6R3S - chains A and B; structure by X-ray diffraction, 2.19 A resolution.

Chain A:
Protein: Cyclin-dependent kinase 8
Source organism: Homo sapiens
Notes: EC 2.7.11.22, 2.7.11.23
UniProt: P49336 (CDK8_HUMAN); numbering as in UniProt (aligned over 1-403)
Sequence (406 residues; numbered -2 to 403; the number before each row is that of its first residue; numbers below 1 keep their minus sign (Asp-2 is residue -2)):
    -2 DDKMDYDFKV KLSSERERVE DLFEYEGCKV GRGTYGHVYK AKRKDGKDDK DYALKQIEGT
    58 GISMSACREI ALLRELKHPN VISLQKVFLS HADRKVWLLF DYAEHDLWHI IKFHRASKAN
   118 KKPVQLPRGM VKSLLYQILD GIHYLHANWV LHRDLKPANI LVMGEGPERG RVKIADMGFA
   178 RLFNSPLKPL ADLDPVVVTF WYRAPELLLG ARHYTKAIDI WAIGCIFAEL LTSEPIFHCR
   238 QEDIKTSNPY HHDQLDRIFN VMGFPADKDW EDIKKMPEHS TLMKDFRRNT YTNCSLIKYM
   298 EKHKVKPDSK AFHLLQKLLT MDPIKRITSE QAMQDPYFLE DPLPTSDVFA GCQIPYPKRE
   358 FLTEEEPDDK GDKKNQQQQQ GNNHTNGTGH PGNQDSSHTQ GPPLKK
Disordered / not traced: 31-33, 119-121, 187-195, 239-242, 363-403
Construct notes: expression tag (-2 to 0)
Ligand contacts: JRE (6-[5-chloranyl-4-[(1S)-1-oxidanylethyl]pyridin-3-yl]-3,4-dihydro-2H-1,8-naphthyridine-1-carboxamide): Val27, Gly28, Val35, Ala50, Ile79, Phe97, Asp98, Tyr99, Ala100, Asp103, His106, Ala155, Leu158, Ala172, Asp173, Arg356

Chain B:
Protein: Cyclin-C
Source organism: Homo sapiens
UniProt: P24863 (CCNC_HUMAN); residues 1-283 here = UniProt positions 1-283
Sequence (287 residues; each row starts with the number of its first residue; numbers below 1 keep their minus sign (Asp-3 is residue -3)):
    -3 DDKAMAGNFW QSSHYLQWIL DKQDLLKERQ KDLKFLSEEE YWKLQIFFTN VIQALGEHLK
    57 LRQQVIATAT VYFKRFYARY SLKSIDPVLM APTCVFLASK VEEFGVVSNT RLIAAATSVL
   117 KTRFSYAFPK EFPYRMNHIL ECEFYLLELM DCCLIVYHPY RPLLQYVQDM GQEDMLLPLA
   177 WRIVNDTYRT DLCLLYPPFM IALACLHVAC VVQQKDARQW FAELSVDMEK ILEIIRVILK
   237 LYEQWKNFDE RKEMATILSK MPKPKPPPNS EGEQGPNGSQ NSSYSQS
Disordered / not traced: -3, 265-283
Construct notes: expression tag (-3 to 0)
Curated features (UniProtKB/Swiss-Prot):
  - modified residue: Ser275 (Phosphoserine)

Interface between chain A and chain B:
Pairs across the interface - 83 pairs, chain A then chain B:
  Asp-2(A) with His134(B), salt bridge; Glu137(B), hydrogen bond (backbone-side chain)
  Asp-1(A) with Pro263(B)
  Lys0(A) with Tyr130(B); Pro260(B)
  Met1(A) with Ser80(B); Ile81(B), hydrophobic; Glu137(B); Tyr141(B), hydrophobic; Pro260(B); Lys261(B)
  Asp2(A) with Lys79(B); Ser80(B), hydrogen bond (backbone-backbone); Pro260(B); Lys261(B), hydrogen bond (side chain-backbone)
  Tyr3(A) with Lys261(B), hydrogen bond (backbone-backbone); Pro262(B); Pro263(B), hydrophobic; Pro264(B)
  Asp4(A) with Lys261(B), salt bridge
  Phe5(A) with Phe72(B), hydrophobic; Tyr76(B), hydrophobic; Ser80(B); Ile81(B), hydrophobic; Tyr141(B), hydrophobic
  Lys6(A) with Glu137(B), salt bridge; Tyr141(B)
  Leu9(A) with Tyr76(B); Tyr141(B), hydrophobic
  Arg13(A) with Glu144(B), salt bridge
  Ile59(A) with Lys96(B), hydrogen bond (backbone-side chain); Glu139(B); Phe140(B), hydrophobic; Leu143(B), hydrophobic
  Met61(A) with Lys96(B); Glu98(B); Glu99(B)
  Cys64(A) with Leu93(B); Lys96(B); Val97(B), hydrophobic; Leu150(B)
  Arg65(A) with Asp-2(B), salt bridge; Lys96(B); Val97(B), hydrogen bond (side chain-backbone); Glu99(B), salt bridge
  Ile67(A) with Cys148(B), hydrophobic
  Ala68(A) with Leu150(B), hydrophobic; Ile151(B)
  Leu69(A) with Met1(B), hydrophobic
  Arg71(A) with Ser9(B); Gln13(B), hydrogen bond; Asp147(B), salt bridge; Cys148(B); Cys149(B), hydrogen bond
  Glu72(A) with Met1(B); Ser8(B); Ser9(B), hydrogen bond; Ile151(B)
  Leu73(A) with Met1(B), hydrophobic
  Val84(A) with Cys148(B), hydrophobic
  Leu86(A) with Phe140(B); Glu144(B)
  Ser87(A) with Phe140(B)
  His88(A) with Phe140(B)
  Arg91(A) with Leu136(B); Phe140(B)
  Asn145(A) with Lys-1(B); Ala0(B); Met1(B), hydrogen bond (backbone-backbone); Asn4(B)
  Trp146(A) with Lys-1(B); Ala0(B)
  Val147(A) with Met1(B), hydrophobic
  Arg150(A) with Glu99(B), salt bridge
  Phe176(A) with Glu99(B)
  Ala177(A) with Glu99(B)
  Arg178(A) with Glu99(B), hydrogen bond (backbone-side chain)
  Leu179(A) with Glu99(B)
  Phe180(A) with Glu99(B), hydrogen bond (backbone-backbone); Phe100(B); Gly101(B)
  Asn181(A) with Glu99(B); Phe100(B)
Other interface residues (no listed pair), chain A (39 interface residues in all): Gly58, Lys92, Val93
Other interface residues (no listed pair), chain B (44 interface residues in all): Ala2, Leu85, Val102, Pro129, Cys138

In short:
Chain A and chain B form an interface of 39 and 44 residues respectively; the contacts include 12 hydrogen
bonds and 8 salt bridges. Polar pairs include Asp-2(A)-His134(B), Asp4(A)-Lys261(B) and Lys6(A)-Glu137(B).
Bound to chain A: compound JRE.
Here chain A is Cyclin-dependent kinase 8 and chain B is Cyclin-C, both from Homo sapiens. Entry 6R3S (CRYSTAL
STRUCTURE OF CDK8-CycC IN COMPLEX WITH COMPOUND 1) was determined by X-ray diffraction together with 6QTG and
6QTJ from the same study.
